4YXH - chain A; structure by X-ray diffraction, 2.70 A resolution.

[Chain A]
Name: Major prion protein
Organism: Odocoileus hemionus
Reference sequence: P47852 (PRIO_ODOHE); residues 113-220 here correspond to UniProt positions 124-231 (UniProt number = residue number + 11)
Sequence (135 residues; each row starts with the number of its first residue):
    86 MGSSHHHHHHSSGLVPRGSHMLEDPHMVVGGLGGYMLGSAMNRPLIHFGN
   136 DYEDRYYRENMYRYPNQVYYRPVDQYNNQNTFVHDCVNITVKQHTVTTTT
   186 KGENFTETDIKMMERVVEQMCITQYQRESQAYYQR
Not modelled in the structure: 86-116, 218-220
Sequence notes: expression tag (86-112)
Swiss-Prot annotation at these positions:
  - glycosylation (N-linked (GlcNAc...) asparagine): Asn173, Asn189
Disulfides: Cys171-Cys206

[Overview]
Chain A is Major prion protein (Odocoileus hemionus); the structure, Crystal structure of Deer prion protein
complexed with POM1 FAB, was determined by X-ray diffraction (same publication as 4YX2, 4YXK and 4YXL).
